Entry 6BBO (X-ray diffraction, 3.43 A resolution); this record covers chains A and D of the 4 polymer chains in the assembly.

[Chain A]
Name: APOBEC3H
From: Homo sapiens
UniProt: B7TQM6 (B7TQM6_HUMAN); residue numbers follow UniProt; this construct covers 3-182
Amino-acid sequence (180 residues; numbered 3 to 182; the number before each row is that of its first residue):
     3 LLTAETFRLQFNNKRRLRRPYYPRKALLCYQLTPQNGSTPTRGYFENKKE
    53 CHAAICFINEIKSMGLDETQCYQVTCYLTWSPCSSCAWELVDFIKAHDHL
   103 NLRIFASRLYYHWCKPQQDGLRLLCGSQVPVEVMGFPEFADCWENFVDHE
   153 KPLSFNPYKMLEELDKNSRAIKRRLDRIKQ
Sequence notes: engineered mutation E52 (Lys in B7TQM6), A56 (Glu in B7TQM6)
Bound ions: Zn2+: H54, C85, C88 (together with glycerol)
From the paper describing this entry:
  - binding site for the 8-nt RNA strand: R18, W115, R171, R175, R176, R179
  - mutagenesis - R18E, R20E, H114A, W115A, R171E, A172E, I173A, I173E, R175E, R175E/R176E (100-fold), R176E, R179E: increased catalytic activity
  - mutagenesis - R26E, K50E, K51E, K52E: unchanged catalytic activity
  - mutagenesis - R21E, P22A, Y23A, Y24A, P25A, R110E, L111A, Y112A, Y113A: decreased catalytic activity
  - mutagenesis - W115A/R175E/R176E: decreased growth
  - mutagenesis - R18E, H114A, W115A, A172E, R175E/R176E, R179E: decreased localization

[Chain D]
Name: MCherry fluorescent protein
From: Discosoma sp
UniProt: X5DSL3 (X5DSL3_ANAMA); residues 4-222 here correspond to UniProt positions 9-227 (UniProt number = residue number + 5)
Amino-acid sequence (219 residues; row label = number of the first residue in the row):
     4 NMAIIKEFMRFKVHMEGSVNGHEFEIEGEGEGRPYEGTQTAKLKVTKGGP
    54 LPFAWDILSPQFMYGSKAYVKHPADIPDYLKLSFPEGFKWERVMNFEDGG
   104 VVTVTQDSSLQDGEFIYKVKLRGTNFPSDGPVMQKKTMGWEASSERMYPE
   154 DGALKGEIKQRLKLKDGGHYDAEVKTTYKAKKPVQLPGAYNVNIKLDITS
   204 HNEDYTIVEQYERAEGRHS
Unresolved in the structure: 53, 66-69, 113-117, 152-155
Covalent attachments: covalent link N4-P76, I8-P76, E10-P80, M12-P190, P37-P80, Y72-P190; covalent link M5-A77, R13-A192, S86-A217; covalent link I8-I79, K9-I79, F91-I197, Q109-I161, D110-I161, K182-I197, K184-I197; covalent link K9-D78, P37-D81, K182-D200; covalent link R13-G191, F87-G219, V122-G159; covalent link F14-Y151, V16-Y151, F65-Y181, K70-Y181, Y72-Y82, W93-Y181, F118-Y193, P186-Y214; covalent link M18-E160, Q64-E94, Y82-E215, S86-E218, F87-E218, Q109-E148, D110-E148, S111-E148, K121-E160, V122-E160, K123-E176; covalent link E34-L189, G35-L189, Y38-L85, E39-L85, Q42-L189, T43-L189, F65-L157, K70-L83, V73-L83, K74-L85, K182-L199; covalent link R36-Q188; covalent link G40-V187, T41-V187, F87-V195, G90-V195, V96-V107, T108-V177; covalent link S62-T180, Q64-T179, Q64-T180, W93-T179, V96-T106, M97-T106; covalent link F65-K158, V73-K84, K74-K84, D81-K84, V107-K178, K123-K162, K184-K198; covalent link P88-R220, W93-R95, N98-R125, G103-R125, I119-R149, Y120-R149, A183-R216, K185-R216; covalent link E89-N196, S112-N194; covalent link K92-S146, S112-S147; covalent link Y120-M150

[Interface between chain A and chain D]
Residue-residue contacts - 12 pairs, chain A then chain D:
  F138(A) - R36(D)
  F138(A) - E39(D)
  A142(A) - R216(D)  hydrogen bond (backbone-side chain)
  W145(A) - R216(D)
  E146(A) - R216(D)
  H151(A) - K198(D)
  K153(A) - E144(D)
  P159(A) - T202(D)
  Y160(A) - T43(D)
  Y160(A) - T202(D)
  Y160(A) - E212(D)  hydrogen bond
  L163(A) - R36(D)
Other interface residues (no listed pair), chain A (13 interface residues in all): P139, D143, E152, L155
Other interface residues (no listed pair), chain D (12 interface residues in all): T41, K74, D200, Y214

[Summary]
13 residues of chain A face 12 of chain D across their interface, with 2 hydrogen bonds. Polar contacts
include A142(A)-R216(D) and Y160(A)-E212(D). The paper reports a binding site for the 8-nt RNA strand at
R18(A), W115(A) and R171(A) among others; R18E, R20E and H114A of chain A, among others, increase catalytic
activity; 26 substitutions were tested in all.
Here chain A is APOBEC3H (Homo sapiens) and chain D is MCherry fluorescent protein (Discosoma sp). Entry 6BBO
(Crystal structure of human APOBEC3H/RNA complex) was determined by X-ray diffraction (same publication as
6B0B).
